4G7H - chains C and D of the 8 polymer chains in the assembly; structure by X-ray diffraction, 2.90 A resolution.

# Chain C
Molecule: DNA-directed RNA polymerase subunit beta
Source organism: Thermus thermophilus
Notes: EC 2.7.7.6
UniProt: Q8RQE9 (RPOB_THET8); numbering as in UniProt (aligned over 1-1119)
Sequence (1119 residues; each row starts with the number of its first residue):
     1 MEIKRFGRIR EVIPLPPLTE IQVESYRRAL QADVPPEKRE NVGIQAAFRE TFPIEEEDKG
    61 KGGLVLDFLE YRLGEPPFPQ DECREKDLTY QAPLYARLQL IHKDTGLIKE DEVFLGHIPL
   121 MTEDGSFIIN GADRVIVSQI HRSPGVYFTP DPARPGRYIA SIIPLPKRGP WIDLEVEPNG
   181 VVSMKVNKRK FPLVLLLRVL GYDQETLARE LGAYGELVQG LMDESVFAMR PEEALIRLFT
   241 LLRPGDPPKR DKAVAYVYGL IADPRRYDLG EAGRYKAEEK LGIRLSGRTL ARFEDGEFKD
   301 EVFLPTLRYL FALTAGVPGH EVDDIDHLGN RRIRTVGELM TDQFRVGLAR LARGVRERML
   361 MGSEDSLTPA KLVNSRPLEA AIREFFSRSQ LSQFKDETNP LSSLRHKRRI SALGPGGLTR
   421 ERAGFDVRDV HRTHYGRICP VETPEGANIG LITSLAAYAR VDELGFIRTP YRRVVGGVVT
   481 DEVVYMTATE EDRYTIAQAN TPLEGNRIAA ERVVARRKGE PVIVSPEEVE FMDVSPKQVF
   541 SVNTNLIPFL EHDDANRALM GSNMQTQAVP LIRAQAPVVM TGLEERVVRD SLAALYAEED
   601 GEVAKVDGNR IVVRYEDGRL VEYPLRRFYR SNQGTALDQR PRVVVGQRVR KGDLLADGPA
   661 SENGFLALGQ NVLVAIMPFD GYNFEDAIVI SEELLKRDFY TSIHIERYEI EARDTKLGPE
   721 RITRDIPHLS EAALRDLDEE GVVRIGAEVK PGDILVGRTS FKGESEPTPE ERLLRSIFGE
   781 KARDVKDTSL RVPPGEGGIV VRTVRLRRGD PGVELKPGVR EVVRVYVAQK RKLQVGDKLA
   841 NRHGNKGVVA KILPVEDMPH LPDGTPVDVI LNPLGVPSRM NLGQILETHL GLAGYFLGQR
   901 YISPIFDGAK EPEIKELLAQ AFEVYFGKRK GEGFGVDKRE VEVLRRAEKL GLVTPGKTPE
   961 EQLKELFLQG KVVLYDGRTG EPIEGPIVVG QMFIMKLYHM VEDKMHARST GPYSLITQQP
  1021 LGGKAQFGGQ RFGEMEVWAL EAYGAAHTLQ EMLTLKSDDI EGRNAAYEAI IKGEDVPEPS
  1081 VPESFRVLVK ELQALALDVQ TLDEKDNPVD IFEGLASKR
Disordered / not traced: 57-63, 1119

# Chain D
Molecule: DNA-directed RNA polymerase subunit beta'
Source organism: Thermus thermophilus
Notes: EC 2.7.7.6
UniProt: Q8RQE8 (RPOC_THET8); residue numbers follow UniProt; this construct covers 1-1524
Sequence (1524 residues; row label = number of the first residue in the row):
     1 MKKEVRKVRI ALASPEKIRS WSYGEVEKPE TINYRTLKPE RDGLFDERIF GPIKDYECAC
    61 GKYKRQRFEG KVCERCGVEV TKSIVRRYRM GHIELATPAA HIWFVKDVPS KIGTLLDLSA
   121 TELEQVLYFS KYIVLDPKGA ILNGVPVEKR QLLTDEEYRE LRYGKQETYP LPPGVDALVK
   181 DGEEVVKGQE LAPGVVSRLD GVALYRFPRR VRVEYVKKER AGLRLPLAAW VEKEAYKPGE
   241 ILAELPEPYL FRAEEEGVVE LKELEEGAFL VLRREDEPVA TYFLPVGMTP LVVHGEIVEK
   301 GQPLAEAKGL LRMPRQVRAA QVEAEEEGET VYLTLFLEWT EPKDYRVQPH MNVVVPEGAR
   361 VEAGDKIVAA IDPEEEVIAE AEGVVHLHEP ASILVVKARV YPFEDDVEVS TGDRVAPGDV
   421 LADGGKVKSD VYGRVEVDLV RNVVRVVESY DIDARMGAEA IQQLLKELDL EALEKELLEE
   481 MKHPSRARRA KARKRLEVVR AFLDSGNRPE WMILEAVPVL PPDLRPMVQV DGGRFATSDL
   541 NDLYRRLINR NNRLKKLLAQ GAPEIIIRNE KRMLQEAVDA LLDNGRRGAP VTNPGSDRPL
   601 RSLTDILSGK QGRFRQNLLG KRVDYSGRSV IVVGPQLKLH QCGLPKRMAL ELFKPFLLKK
   661 MEEKGIAPNV KAARRMLERQ RDIKDEVWDA LEEVIHGKVV LLNRAPTLHR LGIQAFQPVL
   721 VEGQSIQLHP LVCEAFNADF DGDQMAVHVP LSSFAQAEAR IQMLSAHNLL SPASGEPLAK
   781 PSRDIILGLY YITQVRKEKK GAGLEFATPE EALAAHERGE VALNAPIKVA GRETSVGRLK
   841 YVFANPDEAL LAVAHGIVDL QDVVTVRYMG KRLETSPGRI LFARIVAEAV EDEKVAWELI
   901 QLDVPQEKNS LKDLVYQAFL RLGMEKTARL LDALKYYGFT FSTTSGITIG IDDAVIPEEK
   961 KQYLEEADRK LLQIEQAYEM GFLTDRERYD QILQLWTETT EKVTQAVFKN FEENYPFNPL
  1021 YVMAQSGARG NPQQIRQLCG LRGLMQKPSG ETFEVPVRSS FREGLTVLEY FISSHGARKG
  1081 GADTALRTAD SGYLTRKLVD VTHEIVVREA DCGTTNYISV PLFQPDEVTR SLRLRKRADI
  1141 EAGLYGRVLA REVEVLGVRL EEGRYLSMDD VHLLIKAAEA GEIQEVPVRS PLTCQTRYGV
  1201 CQKCYGYDLS MARPVSIGEA VGIVAAQSIG EPGTQLTMRT FHTGGVAGAA DITQGLPRVI
  1261 ELFEARRPKA KAVISEIDGV VRIEETEEKL SVFVESEGFS KEYKLPKEAR LLVKDGDYVE
  1321 AGQPLTRGAI DPHQLLEAKG PEAVERYLVE EIQKVYRAQG VKLHDKHIEI VVRQMMKYVE
  1381 VTDPGDSRLL EGQVLEKWDV EALNERLIAE GKTPVAWKPL LMGVTKSALS TKSWLSAASF
  1441 QNTTHVLTEA AIAGKKDELI GLKENVILGR LIPAGTGSDF VRFTQVVDQK TLKAIEEARK
  1501 EAVEAKERPA ARRGVKREQP GKQA
Disordered / not traced: 1-2, 1238-1251, 1503-1524
Metal / ion sites: Zn2+ site 1: Cys58, Cys60, Cys73, Cys76; Mg2+ site 1: Asp739, Asp741, Asp743; Mg2+ site 2 near Lys840 (its only coordinating residue here); Mg2+ site 3 near Ile900 (its only coordinating residue here); Zn2+ site 2: Cys1112, Cys1194, Cys1201, Cys1204

# Interface between chain C and chain D
Pairs across the interface (397; chain C residue first):
  Phe425(C) with Lys1079(D); Asp1083(D); Leu1086(D), hydrophobic
  Arg428(C) with Arg1078(D), hydrogen bond (backbone-side chain); Leu1086(D)
  Asp429(C) with Pro1048(D); Arg1078(D); Lys1079(D)
  Val430(C) with Pro1048(D); His1075(D), hydrogen bond (backbone-side chain); Arg1078(D)
  His431(C) with Phe1071(D)
  Arg432(C) with Phe1071(D)
  Tyr435(C) with Val1067(D); Phe1071(D)
  Pro440(C) with Phe1071(D), hydrophobic; Ser1074(D); Arg1078(D), hydrogen bond (backbone-side chain)
  Val441(C) with Tyr1070(D), hydrophobic
  Thr443(C) with Arg1078(D)
  Gly446(C) with Ala1085(D)
  Ile449(C) with Arg1078(D); Gly1081(D); Ala1082(D), hydrophobic
  Gly450(C) with Arg1078(D)
  Gln498(C) with Val1067(D); Leu1068(D)
  Val514(C) with Leu1068(D), hydrophobic
  Arg516(C) with Leu1068(D)
  Glu520(C) with Lys1047(D), salt bridge
  Pro521(C) with Val1055(D), hydrophobic; Leu1068(D), hydrophobic
  Pro536(C) with Val1067(D), hydrophobic
  Val539(C) with Val1067(D), hydrophobic; Phe1071(D), hydrophobic
  Phe540(C) with Tyr1070(D), hydrophobic
  Leu550(C) with Tyr1070(D)
  Glu551(C) with Gly1064(D); Leu1065(D), hydrogen bond (backbone-backbone)
  His552(C) with Phe1061(D), hydrogen bond (side chain-backbone); Arg1062(D), hydrogen bond (side chain-backbone); Glu1063(D); Gly1064(D), hydrogen bond (side chain-backbone)
  Asp553(C) with Phe1061(D); Tyr1070(D), hydrogen bond (backbone-side chain)
  Asp554(C) with Arg1042(D), salt bridge; Phe1061(D); Tyr1070(D)
  Ala555(C) with Tyr1070(D)
  Ala558(C) with Tyr1070(D)
  Ile676(C) with Ile947(D); Thr948(D), hydrogen bond (backbone-side chain)
  Met677(C) with Thr943(D); Ile947(D)
  Pro678(C) with Asp784(D); Ser942(D); Thr943(D); Ile947(D)
  Phe679(C) with Thr943(D)
  Asp680(C) with Pro635(D); Phe939(D); Thr943(D)
  Gly681(C) with Val633(D); Pro635(D); Phe939(D)
  Tyr682(C) with Val633(D); Pro635(D)
  Phe684(C) with Val633(D), hydrophobic; Pro730(D), hydrophobic; Phe740(D); Ser782(D); Arg783(D); Asp784(D); Phe939(D), hydrophobic
  Glu685(C) with Asp739(D); Phe740(D), hydrogen bond (backbone-backbone); Arg783(D), salt bridge; Arg1029(D), salt bridge
  Asp686(C) with Asp739(D)
  Ala687(C) with Val633(D), hydrophobic; Phe740(D), hydrophobic
  Arg713(C) with Gln529(D); Gly532(D); Gly533(D)
  Lys716(C) with Arg35(D), hydrogen bond (side chain-backbone); Leu37(D)
  Glu748(C) with Arg681(D)
  Lys750(C) with Arg681(D)
  Pro751(C) with Gln680(D), hydrogen bond (backbone-backbone)
  Gly752(C) with Glu678(D)
  Asp753(C) with Arg679(D), salt bridge; Arg681(D), salt bridge
  Glu764(C) with Lys54(D), salt bridge
  Glu766(C) with Lys64(D)
  Pro767(C) with Arg65(D), hydrogen bond (backbone-side chain)
  Thr768(C) with Arg65(D)
  Pro769(C) with Arg65(D)
  Gln834(C) with Gln724(D), hydrogen bond
  Val835(C) with Val632(D), hydrophobic; Ser725(D), hydrogen bond (backbone-side chain)
  Gly836(C) with Val630(D); Val632(D); Ser725(D), hydrogen bond (backbone-side chain)
  Lys838(C) with Asp741(D)
  Lys846(C) with Asp741(D)
  Gly847(C) with Phe740(D)
  Val848(C) with Val630(D), hydrophobic; Ile631(D); Val632(D), hydrophobic; Phe740(D), hydrogen bond (backbone-backbone)
  Val849(C) with Val632(D)
  Ala850(C) with Val632(D), hydrophobic; Val633(D), hydrophobic
  Asn872(C) with Asp784(D), hydrogen bond
  Pro873(C) with Ile947(D); Ile949(D)
  Leu874(C) with Arg783(D); Asp784(D); Met1023(D), hydrophobic; Arg1029(D), hydrogen bond (backbone-side chain)
  Val876(C) with Ile949(D), hydrophobic
  Pro877(C) with Ile949(D); Leu1020(D), hydrophobic; Met1023(D), hydrophobic; Gln1034(D); Leu1038(D)
  Ser878(C) with Arg1029(D), hydrogen bond; Gln1034(D)
  Arg879(C) with Arg1029(D)
  Met880(C) with Gln1034(D); Gln1037(D); Phe1061(D), hydrophobic
  Leu882(C) with Ile951(D), hydrophobic; Leu1038(D), hydrophobic; Phe1061(D); Arg1062(D)
  Ile885(C) with Ile949(D); Gly950(D); Ile951(D)
  Leu886(C) with Ile951(D), hydrophobic
  His889(C) with Gly950(D); Ile951(D), hydrogen bond (side chain-backbone)
  Phe906(C) with Leu1065(D); Thr1066(D); Val1067(D); Tyr1070(D), hydrophobic
  Glu911(C) with Arg1062(D), salt bridge
  Lys915(C) with Asp952(D), salt bridge
  Arg945(C) with Asp859(D), salt bridge
  Arg946(C) with Tyr791(D), hydrogen bond; Arg796(D); Asp859(D), salt bridge; Gln861(D)
  Lys949(C) with Arg796(D); Glu798(D), salt bridge
  Leu950(C) with Tyr1015(D); Phe1017(D), hydrophobic
  Gln969(C) with Asp952(D)
  Lys971(C) with Asp953(D), salt bridge
  Ile983(C) with Thr943(D); Thr944(D); Gly946(D)
  Glu984(C) with Tyr791(D), hydrogen bond; Thr944(D), hydrogen bond (backbone-backbone)
  Gly985(C) with Gly946(D)
  Pro986(C) with Thr948(D)
  Val988(C) with Thr948(D), hydrogen bond (backbone-side chain); Ile949(D); Gly950(D)
  Val1001(C) with Val630(D), hydrophobic; Gln724(D); Ser725(D)
  Glu1002(C) with Gln724(D)
  Lys1004(C) with Arg628(D); Gln744(D)
  Met1005(C) with Arg628(D); Ser629(D); Met648(D), hydrophobic; Gln724(D)
  His1006(C) with Gly627(D); Arg628(D), hydrogen bond (backbone-backbone); Met648(D)
  Ala1007(C) with Ser626(D); Gly627(D); Met648(D); Glu651(D)
  Arg1008(C) with Asp624(D), salt bridge; Tyr625(D), hydrogen bond (backbone-backbone); Ser626(D), hydrogen bond (backbone-backbone); Glu651(D)
  Ser1009(C) with Asp624(D); Tyr625(D), hydrogen bond (backbone-backbone); Glu651(D), hydrogen bond; Lys654(D)
  Thr1010(C) with Asp624(D); Tyr625(D)
  Tyr1013(C) with Asp624(D), hydrogen bond
  Leu1015(C) with Arg87(D), hydrogen bond (backbone-side chain); Val528(D), hydrophobic
  Ile1016(C) with Arg87(D), hydrogen bond (backbone-side chain); Leu524(D); Pro526(D); Arg613(D)
  Thr1017(C) with Arg613(D); Asn617(D)
  Gln1018(C) with Arg87(D)
  Gln1019(C) with Asn617(D), hydrogen bond (side chain-backbone); Lys621(D)
  Pro1020(C) with Arg622(D); Val623(D); Asp624(D)
  Leu1021(C) with Arg622(D)
  Gly1022(C) with Arg622(D)
  Phe1027(C) with Glu651(D)
  Gly1029(C) with Arg622(D), hydrogen bond (backbone-side chain); Val623(D); Ser626(D)
  Gln1030(C) with Arg622(D); Val623(D), hydrogen bond (backbone-backbone); Ser626(D), hydrogen bond (backbone-side chain); Gly627(D); Arg628(D), hydrogen bond
  Arg1031(C) with Arg615(D), hydrogen bond (side chain-backbone); Gln616(D), hydrogen bond (side chain-backbone); Gly620(D); Lys621(D); Arg622(D)
  Phe1032(C) with Gly620(D); Lys621(D), hydrogen bond (backbone-backbone); Ile713(D), hydrophobic; His748(D)
  Glu1034(C) with Arg615(D), salt bridge; Leu619(D); Arg1096(D), salt bridge
  Met1035(C) with Thr707(D)
  Glu1036(C) with Asn703(D); Thr707(D), hydrogen bond; Ile713(D)
  Val1037(C) with Leu619(D)
  Trp1038(C) with Thr1095(D); Arg1096(D); Val1099(D); Ile1223(D); Gln1227(D), hydrogen bond (backbone-side chain)
  Ala1039(C) with Thr707(D); Arg710(D); Ile713(D), hydrophobic; Gln1227(D)
  Leu1040(C) with Met763(D), hydrophobic
  Glu1041(C) with Ala1220(D); Ile1223(D); Leu1462(D); Val1466(D); Ile1472(D)
  Ala1042(C) with Arg710(D), hydrogen bond (backbone-side chain); Ile1223(D), hydrophobic; Val1224(D), hydrophobic; Gln1227(D)
  Tyr1043(C) with Arg710(D), hydrogen bond (side chain-backbone); Leu711(D); Ile713(D), hydrogen bond (side chain-backbone); Gln714(D); Gln762(D), hydrogen bond (backbone-side chain); Met763(D), hydrophobic; Asn768(D)
  Gly1044(C) with Gln762(D), hydrogen bond (backbone-side chain); Gly1475(D); Thr1476(D), hydrogen bond (backbone-backbone)
  Ala1045(C) with Glu758(D); Gln762(D); Met763(D), hydrophobic
  Ala1046(C) with Glu758(D), hydrogen bond (backbone-side chain); Leu1471(D); Ile1472(D), hydrophobic; Ala1474(D); Thr1476(D); Gly1477(D)
  His1047(C) with Phe754(D); Glu758(D), salt bridge; Leu1471(D); Thr1476(D), hydrogen bond
  Thr1048(C) with Leu701(D); Ala755(D), hydrogen bond (side chain-backbone); Glu758(D), hydrogen bond
  Leu1049(C) with Ile1472(D), hydrophobic
  Gln1050(C) with Gly1469(D), hydrogen bond (side chain-backbone); Arg1470(D); Leu1471(D)
  Glu1051(C) with Pro750(D); Leu751(D), hydrogen bond (side chain-backbone); Ser752(D), hydrogen bond (side chain-backbone); Ala755(D)
  Met1052(C) with Lys621(D); Val623(D); His748(D)
  Leu1053(C) with Lys621(D); Val1466(D)
  Thr1054(C) with Gly1469(D)
  Lys1056(C) with Val623(D); Asp624(D), hydrogen bond (backbone-backbone); Tyr625(D); Val749(D), hydrogen bond (side chain-backbone); Pro750(D)
  Ser1057(C) with Lys621(D); Arg622(D), hydrogen bond (side chain-backbone)
  Asp1058(C) with Lys621(D)
  Tyr1067(C) with Tyr625(D); Pro655(D), hydrophobic; Leu658(D); Arg674(D), hydrogen bond
  Ile1070(C) with Pro655(D), hydrophobic; Phe656(D), hydrophobic; Lys659(D)
  Ile1071(C) with Pro655(D), hydrophobic; Lys659(D)
  Asp1075(C) with Ser753(D), hydrogen bond
  Val1076(C) with Ser752(D)
  Pro1082(C) with Leu1468(D); Gly1469(D)
  Glu1083(C) with Arg87(D), salt bridge; Tyr88(D), hydrogen bond
  Ser1084(C) with Asn617(D); Leu618(D)
  Phe1085(C) with Ile1467(D); Leu1468(D), hydrophobic
  Arg1086(C) with Tyr88(D)
  Val1087(C) with Arg87(D); Leu524(D), hydrophobic; Arg613(D)
  Leu1088(C) with Leu607(D), hydrophobic; Phe614(D), hydrophobic; Leu618(D), hydrophobic
  Lys1090(C) with Arg87(D); Tyr88(D), hydrogen bond (side chain-backbone); Met90(D); Leu520(D); Leu524(D)
  Glu1091(C) with Leu520(D); Ile606(D); Arg613(D), salt bridge
  Leu1092(C) with Leu607(D), hydrophobic; Leu1447(D), hydrophobic
  Gln1093(C) with Trp21(D); Met90(D); Pro518(D)
  Ala1094(C) with Met90(D); Pro518(D), hydrophobic; Leu520(D), hydrophobic; Leu582(D); Leu603(D)
  Leu1095(C) with His101(D), hydrogen bond (backbone-side chain); Trp103(D), hydrophobic; Leu603(D), hydrophobic; Leu607(D), hydrophobic
  Ala1096(C) with Ala13(D), hydrogen bond (backbone-backbone); Leu514(D), hydrophobic
  Leu1097(C) with Ala11(D); Trp21(D); Trp103(D), hydrophobic; Ala1451(D), hydrophobic
  Asp1098(C) with Arg9(D); Ile10(D); Ala11(D), hydrogen bond (backbone-backbone); Lys17(D); Trp21(D)
  Val1099(C) with Val8(D), hydrophobic; Arg9(D); Ile10(D), hydrophobic
  Gln1100(C) with Lys7(D); Val8(D); Arg9(D), hydrogen bond (backbone-backbone)
  Thr1101(C) with Val5(D); Lys7(D)
  Leu1102(C) with Val5(D); Arg6(D), hydrogen bond (backbone-backbone); Lys7(D), hydrogen bond (backbone-backbone); Arg9(D)
  Asp1103(C) with Lys3(D); Glu4(D)
  Glu1104(C) with Lys3(D), salt bridge; Arg6(D)
  Asp1106(C) with Lys7(D), salt bridge; Lys1456(D), salt bridge
  Val1109(C) with Val5(D), hydrophobic
  Phe1112(C) with Tyr88(D), hydrophobic
  Leu1115(C) with Tyr23(D); Ile84(D), hydrophobic; Val85(D), hydrophobic; Tyr88(D), hydrophobic; Arg89(D), hydrogen bond (backbone-side chain)
  Ala1116(C) with Tyr23(D), hydrogen bond (backbone-side chain); Tyr88(D), hydrophobic
  Ser1117(C) with Tyr23(D), hydrogen bond (backbone-side chain)
  Lys1118(C) with Arg19(D); Ser20(D), hydrogen bond (side chain-backbone); Ser22(D), hydrogen bond (side chain-backbone); Tyr23(D), hydrogen bond (backbone-side chain)
Interface residues without a listed pair, chain C (187 interface residues in all): Ala423, Gly424, His434, Cys439, Ala447, Asn556, Asn683, Ala732, Ala733, Arg772, Lys816, Gly951, Leu968, Arg978, Ile987, Gly1011, Gly1033, Leu1055, Lys1072, Gly1073
Interface residues without a listed pair, chain D (203 interface residues in all): Leu12, Ile18, Lys82, Phe104, Pro521, Asp523, Asp531, Tyr544, Thr604, Gln636, Pro645, Arg647, Leu652, Glu662, Val670, Leu708, His709, Cys733, Gly742, Ala746, Leu787, Thr940, Ser945, Ala1028, Phe1053, Ala1077, Glu1219, Trp1434

# Overview
187 residues of chain C and 203 residues of chain D are in contact, with 75 hydrogen bonds and 22 salt
bridges. Polar contacts include Glu520(C)-Lys1047(D), Asp554(C)-Arg1042(D) and Glu685(C)-Arg783(D). The Zn2+
site 1 is built by Cys58(D), Cys60(D), Cys73(D) and Cys76(D).
Chain C is DNA-directed RNA polymerase subunit beta and chain D is DNA-directed RNA polymerase subunit beta',
both from Thermus thermophilus; the structure, Crystal structure of Thermus thermophilus transcription
initiation complex, was determined by X-ray diffraction, deposited together with 4G7O and 4G7Z.
